8YDW - chains A and B; structure by X-ray diffraction, 2.00 A resolution.

[Chain A]
Protein: SARS-CoV-2 inhibiting peptide CeSPIACE
Sequence (39 residues; row label = number of the first residue in the row):
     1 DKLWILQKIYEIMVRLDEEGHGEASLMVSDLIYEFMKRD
What the authors report for this chain:
  - contacts within the chain: Lys2-Asp39, Arg15-Glu19 (salt bridge)

[Chain B]
Protein: Spike protein S1
From: Severe acute respiratory syndrome coronavirus 2
UniProt: P0DTC2 (SPIKE_SARS2); residues 333-526 here = UniProt positions 333-526
Sequence (230 residues; row label = number of the first residue in the row):
   333 TNLCPFHEVFNATTFASVYAWNRKRISNCVADYSVIYNFAPFSAFKCYGV
   383 SPTKLNDLCFTNVYADSFVIRGNEVSQIAPGQTGNIADYNYKLPDDFTGC
   433 VIAWNSNKLDSKPSGNYNYLYRLFRKSKLKPFERDISTEIYQAGNKPCNG
   483 VAGPNCYSPLRSYGFRPTYGVGHQPYRVVVLSFELLHAPATVCGSNSENL
   533 YFQGSHHHHHHHHHHGLNDIFEAQKIEWHE
Disordered / not traced: 333, 531-562
Cystine bridges: Cys336-Cys361, Cys379-Cys432, Cys391-Cys525, Cys480-Cys488
Differences from the reference sequence: variant His339 (Gly in P0DTC2), Thr346 (Arg in P0DTC2), Ile368 (Leu in P0DTC2), Phe371 (Ser in P0DTC2), Pro373 (Ser in P0DTC2), Ala376 (Thr in P0DTC2), Asn405 (Asp in P0DTC2), Ser408 (Arg in P0DTC2), Asn417 (Lys in P0DTC2), Lys440 (Asn in P0DTC2), Pro445 (Val in P0DTC2), Ser446 (Gly in P0DTC2), Lys460 (Asn in P0DTC2), Asn477 (Ser in P0DTC2), Lys478 (Thr in P0DTC2), Ala484 (Glu in P0DTC2), Pro486 (Phe in P0DTC2), Ser490 (Phe in P0DTC2), Arg493 (Gln in P0DTC2), Arg498 (Gln in P0DTC2), Tyr501 (Asn in P0DTC2), His505 (Tyr in P0DTC2); expression tag (527-562)
Bound ions: Na+: Asn405, Ser408
UniProt features mapped onto this chain:
  - region: Asn448 to Phe456 (Immunodominant HLA epitope recognized by the CD8+)
  - glycosylation: Asn343 (N-linked (GlcNAc...) (complex) asparagine)
  - natural variant: His339 (G339H: In strain: Omicron/BA.2.75, Omicron/XBB.1.5 and 1 more; this construct carries the variant), Thr346 (R346T: In strain: Omicron/BQ.1.1, Omicron/XBB.1.5 and 1 more; this construct carries the variant), Ile368 (L368I: In strain: Omicron/XBB.1.5, Omicron/EG.5.1; this construct carries the variant), Phe371 (S371F: In strain: Omicron/BA.2, Omicron/BA.2.12.1 and 6 more; this construct carries the variant), Pro373 (S373P: In strain: Omicron/BA.1, Omicron/BA.2 and 7 more; this construct carries the variant), Ser375 (S375F: In strain: Omicron/BA.1, Omicron/BA.2 and 7 more), Ala376 (T376A: In strain: Omicron/BA.2, Omicron/BA.2.12.1 and 5 more; this construct carries the variant), Asn405 (D405N: In strain: Omicron/BA.2, Omicron/BA.2.12.1 and 6 more; this construct carries the variant), Ser408 (R408S: In strain: Omicron/BA.2, Omicron/BA.2.12.1 and 6 more; this construct carries the variant), Asn417 (K417N: In strain: Beta/B.1.351, Omicron/BA.1 and 8 more; this construct carries the variant), Lys440 (N440K: In strain: Omicron/BA.1, Omicron/BA.2 and 7 more; this construct carries the variant), Lys444 (K444T: In strain: Omicron/BQ.1.1), 16 further natural variant entries in UniProt
  - mutagenesis: Asn343 (N343Q: Reduced viral infectivity), Leu452 (L452R: Increased resistance to neutralizing antibodies. Decreases HLA binding to NF9 epitope. Increased binding affinity to human ACE2), Tyr453 (Y453F: Decreased HLA binding to NF9 epitope. Increased binding affinity to human ACE2), Ala475 (A475V: Increased resistance to neutralizing antibodies), Val483 (V483A: Increased resistance to neutralizing antibodies), His519 (H519P: Increased resistance to human covalescent sera neutralization)
What the authors report for this chain:
  - mutagenesis - Y489F, G502A: abolished binding to ACE2
  - mutagenesis - D420F, D420K: decreased binding to SARS-CoV-2 inhibiting peptide CeSPIACE (chain A)
  - mutagenesis - R493Q: unchanged binding to SARS-CoV-2 inhibiting peptide CeSPIACE (chain A)

[Chain A / chain B interface]
Residue-residue contacts - 34 pairs, chain A then chain B:
  Leu3(A) - Ala475(B)
  Leu3(A) - Gly476(B)
  Leu3(A) - Asn487(B)
  Leu6(A) - Ala475(B)  hydrophobic
  Leu6(A) - Tyr489(B)  hydrophobic
  Gln7(A) - Pro486(B)
  Gln7(A) - Asn487(B)  hydrogen bond (side chain-backbone)
  Gln7(A) - Tyr489(B)  hydrogen bond
  Tyr10(A) - Tyr489(B)  hydrophobic
  Met13(A) - Leu455(B)  hydrophobic
  Met13(A) - Arg493(B)
  Val14(A) - Arg493(B)
  Asp17(A) - Tyr449(B)  hydrogen bond
  Gly22(A) - Tyr501(B)
  Glu23(A) - Tyr501(B)
  Glu23(A) - Gly502(B)  hydrogen bond (side chain-backbone)
  Glu23(A) - His505(B)  salt bridge
  Leu26(A) - Arg403(B)  hydrogen bond (backbone-side chain)
  Leu26(A) - Tyr453(B)
  Leu26(A) - Tyr495(B)
  Met27(A) - His505(B)
  Ser29(A) - Tyr453(B)  hydrogen bond
  Ser29(A) - Leu455(B)
  Asp30(A) - Arg403(B)  salt bridge
  Ile32(A) - Phe456(B)  hydrophobic
  Tyr33(A) - Thr415(B)
  Tyr33(A) - Gly416(B)  hydrogen bond (side chain-backbone)
  Tyr33(A) - Asn417(B)
  Tyr33(A) - Asp420(B)  hydrogen bond
  Tyr33(A) - Tyr421(B)  hydrophobic
  Met36(A) - Phe456(B)  hydrophobic
  Met36(A) - Tyr473(B)  hydrophobic
  Lys37(A) - Thr415(B)  hydrogen bond
  Lys37(A) - Asp420(B)
Interface residues without a listed pair, chain A (18 interface residues in all): Ser25
Interface residues without a listed pair, chain B (23 interface residues in all): Gly485, Thr500
From the paper, about this interface:
  - residue pairs: Leu3(A)-Ala475(B) (backbone contact), Leu3(A)-Gly476(B) (backbone contact), Gln7(A)-Asn487(B) (backbone contact), Gly22(A)-Tyr501(B), Glu23(A)-Tyr501(B) (backbone contact), Glu23(A)-Gly502(B) (backbone contact), Leu26(A)-Tyr495(B) (backbone contact), Leu26(A)-Tyr501(B), Tyr33(A)-Gly416(B) (backbone contact), Tyr33(A)-Asn417(B) (backbone contact)
  - interface residues, chain A: Leu6(A), Tyr10(A), Met36(A)
  - interface residues, chain B: Tyr473(B), Ala475(B), Asn487(B), Tyr489(B), Tyr501(B), Gly502(B)

[In short]
Chain A and chain B form an interface of 18 and 23 residues respectively, with 9 hydrogen bonds and 2 salt
bridges. Polar contacts include Glu23(A)-His505(B), Asp30(A)-Arg403(B) and Gln7(A)-Asn487(B). The paper
describes backbone contacts between Leu3(A) and Ala475(B), Leu3(A) and Gly476(B) and Gln7(A) and Asn487(B)
among others; contacts between Gly22(A) and Tyr501(B) and Leu26(A) and Tyr501(B). The paper reports that Y489F
and G502A of chain B abolish binding to ACE2; interface residues Leu6(A), Tyr10(A) and Tyr473(B) among others;
5 substitutions were tested in all.
Here chain A is SARS-CoV-2 inhibiting peptide CeSPIACE and chain B is Spike protein S1 (Severe acute
respiratory syndrome coronavirus 2). Entry 8YDW (Crystal structure of the receptor binding domain of
SARS-CoV-2 Omicron XBB.1.5 variant spike protein in complex ...) was determined by X-ray diffraction,
deposited together with 8YDP, 8YDQ, 8YDR, 8YDS, 8YDT, 8YDU and 4 further entries.
